PDB entry 3M3R | X-ray diffraction, 2.20 A resolution | chains E and F of the 7 polymer chains in the assembly

== Chain E (and F) ==
Protein: Alpha-hemolysin
Organism: Staphylococcus aureus
Notes: chain F of this document is another copy of the same molecule, construct and numbering; everything in this record applies to it too
UniProtKB: P09616 (HLA_STAAU); residues 1-293 here correspond to UniProt positions 27-319 (UniProt number = residue number + 26)
Sequence (293 residues; row label = number of the first residue in the row):
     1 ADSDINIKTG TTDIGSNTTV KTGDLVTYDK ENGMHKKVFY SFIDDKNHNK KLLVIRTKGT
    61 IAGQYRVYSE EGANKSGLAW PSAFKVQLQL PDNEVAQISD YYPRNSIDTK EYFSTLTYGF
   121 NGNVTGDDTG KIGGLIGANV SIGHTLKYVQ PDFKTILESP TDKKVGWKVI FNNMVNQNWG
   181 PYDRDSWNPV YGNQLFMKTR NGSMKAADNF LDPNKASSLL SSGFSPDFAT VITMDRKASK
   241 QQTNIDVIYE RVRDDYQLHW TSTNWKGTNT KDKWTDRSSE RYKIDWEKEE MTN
Construct notes: engineered mutation F113 (Met139 in P09616)

== Interface between chain E and chain F ==
Contacting residue pairs (139):
  A1(E) - Y102(F)
  D2(E) - R56(F)  salt bridge
  D4(E) - D100(F)
  D4(E) - Y102(F)
  D4(E) - R104(F)  hydrogen bond (backbone-side chain)
  I5(E) - D100(F)
  I5(E) - V231(F)  hydrophobic
  N6(E) - D13(F)
  N6(E) - I14(F)  hydrogen bond (backbone-backbone)
  N6(E) - D100(F)
  I7(E) - D13(F)
  I7(E) - I14(F)
  I7(E) - I43(F)  hydrophobic
  I7(E) - V54(F)  hydrophobic
  K8(E) - D13(F)
  K8(E) - I14(F)  hydrogen bond (backbone-backbone)
  T11(E) - I14(F)
  T11(E) - V20(F)
  T11(E) - I43(F)
  T12(E) - F39(F)
  T12(E) - S41(F)
  T12(E) - R56(F)  hydrogen bond
  I14(E) - T22(F)
  I14(E) - F39(F)  hydrophobic
  N47(E) - T19(F)
  N47(E) - V20(F)
  N47(E) - K21(F)
  N47(E) - T22(F)  hydrogen bond (backbone-backbone)
  H48(E) - T22(F)  hydrogen bond
  H48(E) - G23(F)  hydrogen bond (side chain-backbone)
  H48(E) - D24(F)  salt bridge
  H48(E) - F39(F)
  N49(E) - T22(F)  hydrogen bond (backbone-backbone)
  N49(E) - G23(F)
  N49(E) - D24(F)  hydrogen bond (side chain-backbone)
  N49(E) - L25(F)
  N49(E) - Y40(F)
  K50(E) - D24(F)  hydrogen bond (side chain-backbone)
  Q97(E) - V26(F)  hydrogen bond (side chain-backbone)
  I98(E) - V26(F)
  I98(E) - H35(F)  hydrogen bond (backbone-side chain)
  S99(E) - D24(F)  hydrogen bond
  S99(E) - V26(F)
  S99(E) - H35(F)
  S99(E) - K37(F)  hydrogen bond
  D100(E) - K58(F)  salt bridge
  Y101(E) - H35(F)  hydrogen bond
  Y101(E) - G59(F)
  Y101(E) - T60(F)  hydrogen bond
  R104(E) - K58(F)
  R104(E) - S225(F)
  N105(E) - S218(F)
  N105(E) - S222(F)
  N105(E) - G223(F)  hydrogen bond (side chain-backbone)
  S106(E) - L219(F)
  I107(E) - D152(F)
  I107(E) - F153(F)
  I107(E) - T155(F)
  I107(E) - L219(F)  hydrophobic
  D108(E) - P151(F)
  D108(E) - D152(F)  hydrogen bond (backbone-backbone)
  T109(E) - V149(F)
  T109(E) - Q150(F)
  T109(E) - P151(F)
  K110(E) - Y148(F)
  K110(E) - V149(F)
  K110(E) - Q150(F)  hydrogen bond (side chain-backbone)
  K110(E) - P151(F)
  K110(E) - D152(F)  salt bridge
  K110(E) - N173(F)  hydrogen bond
  K110(E) - V175(F)
  E111(E) - K147(F)  salt bridge
  E111(E) - Y148(F)
  Y112(E) - L146(F)
  Y112(E) - K147(F)
  Y112(E) - Y148(F)  hydrogen bond (backbone-backbone)
  Y112(E) - Q150(F)
  Y112(E) - P181(F)
  F113(E) - L146(F)
  F113(E) - K147(F)
  S114(E) - H144(F)
  S114(E) - T145(F)
  S114(E) - L146(F)  hydrogen bond (backbone-backbone)
  T115(E) - H144(F)
  T115(E) - T145(F)  hydrogen bond
  L116(E) - G143(F)
  L116(E) - H144(F)  hydrogen bond (backbone-backbone)
  T117(E) - I142(F)
  T117(E) - G143(F)
  Y118(E) - S141(F)
  Y118(E) - I142(F)  hydrogen bond (backbone-backbone)
  G119(E) - V140(F)
  G119(E) - S141(F)
  F120(E) - N139(F)
  F120(E) - V140(F)  hydrogen bond (backbone-backbone)
  N121(E) - A138(F)
  N121(E) - N139(F)
  G122(E) - G137(F)
  G122(E) - A138(F)  hydrogen bond (backbone-backbone)
  N123(E) - L135(F)
  N123(E) - I136(F)
  V124(E) - L135(F)
  V124(E) - I136(F)  hydrogen bond (backbone-backbone)
  T125(E) - G134(F)
  T125(E) - L135(F)
  G126(E) - G133(F)
  G126(E) - G134(F)  hydrogen bond (backbone-backbone)
  D127(E) - I132(F)
  D128(E) - G130(F)
  D128(E) - K131(F)  salt bridge
  D128(E) - I132(F)  hydrogen bond (backbone-backbone)
  T129(E) - K131(F)  hydrogen bond
  L146(E) - V175(F)  hydrophobic
  L146(E) - N178(F)
  L146(E) - P181(F)
  Y148(E) - V175(F)
  Y148(E) - N178(F)  hydrogen bond
  Q150(E) - N178(F)
  K154(E) - N214(F)  hydrogen bond (side chain-backbone)
  K154(E) - A216(F)
  I156(E) - S222(F)
  L157(E) - S222(F)
  L157(E) - S225(F)
  S159(E) - A62(F)
  S159(E) - S221(F)
  S159(E) - S222(F)  hydrogen bond (side chain-backbone)
  P160(E) - Y28(F)
  P160(E) - H35(F)
  P160(E) - T60(F)
  T161(E) - Y28(F)
  T161(E) - H35(F)
  D162(E) - V26(F)
  D162(E) - Y28(F)
  D162(E) - H35(F)
  K168(E) - N214(F)  hydrogen bond
  I170(E) - N214(F)
  D183(E) - K215(F)
  D185(E) - K215(F)  salt bridge
  T233(E) - D24(F)
Also at the interface, not in a pair above, chain E (63 interface residues in all): E158, N172, R184
Also at the interface, not in a pair above, chain F (75 interface residues in all): T12, G15, L52, G63, Y101, V169, M174, W179, G180, D227

== Summary ==
The interface between chain E and chain F involves 63 residues on one side and 75 on the other; the contacts
include 35 hydrogen bonds and 7 salt bridges. Polar pairs include D2(E)-R56(F), H48(E)-D24(F) and
D100(E)-K58(F).
Chain E and chain F are both Alpha-hemolysin (Staphylococcus aureus); the structure, Crystal structure of the
M113F alpha-hemolysin mutant complexed with beta-cyclodextrin, was determined by X-ray diffraction, deposited
together with 3M2L, 3M4D and 3M4E.
